3EJZ - chains E and F of the 6 polymer chains in the assembly; structure by X-ray diffraction, 2.90 A resolution.

[Chain E]
Protein: Fab fragment, Heavy chain
Source organism: Mus musculus
Notes: antibody fragment or engineered binder
Chain sequence (221 residues; row label = number of the first residue in the row):
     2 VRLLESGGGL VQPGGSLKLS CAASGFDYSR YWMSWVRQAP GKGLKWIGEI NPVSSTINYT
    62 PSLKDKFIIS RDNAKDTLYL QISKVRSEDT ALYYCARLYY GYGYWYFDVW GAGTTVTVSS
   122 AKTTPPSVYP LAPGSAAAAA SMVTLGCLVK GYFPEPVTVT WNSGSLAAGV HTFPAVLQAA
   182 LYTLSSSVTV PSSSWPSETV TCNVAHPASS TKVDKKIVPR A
Disulfide bonds: Cys22-Cys96, Cys148-Cys203

[Chain F]
Protein: Fab fragment, Light chain
Source organism: Mus musculus
Notes: antibody fragment or engineered binder
Chain sequence (211 residues; each row starts with the number of its first residue):
     1 DIVLTQSPAI MSAAPGDKVT MTCSASSSVS YIHWYQQKSG TSPKRWIYDT SKLTSGVPVR
    61 FSGSGSGTSY SLTINTMEAE DAATYYCQQW SSHPQTFGGG TKLEILRADA APTVSIFPPS
   121 SEQLTSGGAS VVCFLNNFYP KDINVKWKID GSERQNGVLN SWTDQDSKDS TYSMSSTLTL
   181 TKDEYERHNS YTCEATHKTS TSPIVKSFNR A
Disulfide bonds: Cys23-Cys87, Cys133-Cys193

[Interface between chain E and chain F]
Residue-residue contacts (78; chain E residue first):
  Gln39(E) - Gln37(F)  hydrogen bond
  Gln39(E) - Tyr86(F)  hydrogen bond
  Lys43(E) - Tyr86(F)
  Gly44(E) - Tyr86(F)
  Leu45(E) - Tyr86(F)  hydrophobic
  Leu45(E) - Phe97(F)
  Trp47(E) - His93(F)
  Trp47(E) - Pro94(F)  hydrophobic
  Trp47(E) - Gln95(F)
  Glu50(E) - Trp90(F)
  Glu50(E) - His93(F)
  Pro62(E) - Pro94(F)
  Tyr95(E) - Gln37(F)  hydrogen bond
  Tyr95(E) - Thr41(F)
  Tyr95(E) - Ser42(F)
  Tyr95(E) - Pro43(F)
  Leu99(E) - Trp90(F)  hydrophobic
  Gly102(E) - Asp49(F)
  Tyr103(E) - Tyr31(F)  hydrophobic
  Tyr103(E) - Asp49(F)  hydrogen bond (backbone-side chain)
  Tyr103(E) - Lys52(F)
  Tyr105(E) - Ser30(F)
  Tyr105(E) - Tyr31(F)  hydrophobic
  Tyr105(E) - His33(F)  hydrogen bond (backbone-side chain)
  Tyr105(E) - Ser91(F)
  Trp106(E) - His33(F)  hydrogen bond (backbone-side chain)
  Trp106(E) - Gln88(F)
  Trp106(E) - Trp90(F)
  Tyr107(E) - His33(F)
  Tyr107(E) - Tyr35(F)
  Tyr107(E) - Arg45(F)
  Tyr107(E) - Tyr48(F)  hydrophobic
  Phe108(E) - Tyr35(F)  hydrogen bond (backbone-side chain)
  Phe108(E) - Gln88(F)
  Phe108(E) - Trp90(F)  hydrophobic
  Phe108(E) - Gln95(F)
  Phe108(E) - Phe97(F)  hydrophobic
  Asp109(E) - Arg45(F)  salt bridge
  Trp111(E) - Tyr35(F)
  Trp111(E) - Pro43(F)
  Gly112(E) - Ser42(F)  hydrogen bond (backbone-side chain)
  Ala113(E) - Ser42(F)  hydrogen bond (backbone-side chain)
  Tyr130(E) - Ser120(F)
  Tyr130(E) - Gln123(F)
  Pro131(E) - Ser120(F)
  Pro131(E) - Glu122(F)
  Leu132(E) - Phe117(F)
  Leu132(E) - Val132(F)  hydrophobic
  Ala133(E) - Phe117(F)
  Ala133(E) - Pro118(F)
  Thr145(E) - Ser115(F)
  Thr145(E) - Phe117(F)
  Thr145(E) - Phe134(F)
  Leu146(E) - Phe134(F)
  Leu149(E) - Ser130(F)
  Lys151(E) - Gln123(F)
  Lys151(E) - Ser130(F)
  Lys151(E) - Thr179(F)  hydrogen bond
  His172(E) - Asn136(F)
  His172(E) - Asn137(F)
  His172(E) - Ser173(F)  hydrogen bond
  Thr173(E) - Thr163(F)
  Phe174(E) - Phe134(F)  hydrophobic
  Phe174(E) - Asn136(F)
  Phe174(E) - Ser161(F)
  Phe174(E) - Thr163(F)
  Phe174(E) - Ser173(F)
  Phe174(E) - Met174(F)
  Phe174(E) - Ser175(F)
  Pro175(E) - Ser161(F)  hydrogen bond (backbone-side chain)
  Pro175(E) - Trp162(F)
  Val177(E) - Leu159(F)  hydrophobic
  Ser186(E) - Ser175(F)  hydrogen bond
  Ser187(E) - Phe134(F)
  Ser188(E) - Phe134(F)
  Ser188(E) - Asn136(F)  hydrogen bond
  Arg221(E) - Pro118(F)  hydrogen bond (side chain-backbone)
  Arg221(E) - Pro119(F)  hydrogen bond (side chain-backbone)
Other interface residues (no listed pair), chain E (44 interface residues in all): Val37, Lys46, Asn59, Pro134, Gly135, Gly147, Gln179, Lys216
Other interface residues (no listed pair), chain F (43 interface residues in all): Asp1, Ser126, Asn160

[Overview]
44 residues of chain E and 43 residues of chain F are in contact; the contacts include 16 hydrogen bonds and 1
salt bridge. Among the polar pairs are Asp109(E)-Arg45(F), Gln39(E)-Gln37(F) and Gln39(E)-Tyr86(F).
Here chain E is Fab fragment, Heavy chain and chain F is Fab fragment, Light chain, both from Mus musculus.
Entry 3EJZ (Structure of E203V mutant E.coli Cl-/H+ exchanger, CLC-ec1) was determined by X-ray diffraction
(same publication as 3EJY).
